Entry 7XFM (electron microscopy, 3.10 A resolution); this record covers chains G and I of the 11 polymer chains in the assembly.

[Chain G]
Protein: Histone H2A type 1
Source organism: Xenopus laevis
UniProtKB: P06897 (H2A1_XENLA); residues 0-129 here correspond to UniProt positions 1-130 (UniProt number = residue number + 1)
Amino-acid sequence (130 residues; row label = number of the first residue in the row; numbering starts at 0):
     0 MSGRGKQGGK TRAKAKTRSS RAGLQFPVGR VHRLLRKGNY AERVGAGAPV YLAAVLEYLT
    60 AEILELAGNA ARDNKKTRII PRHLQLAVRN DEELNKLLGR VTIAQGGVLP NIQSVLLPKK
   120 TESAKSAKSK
Not modelled in the structure: 0-11, 119-129
Construct notes: conflict Arg99 (Gly100 in P06897)

[Chain I]
Molecule: 152-nt DNA strand
Source organism: Xenopus laevis
Sequence (152 nucleotides; row label = number of the first residue in the row; numbers below 1 keep their minus sign (DA-77 is residue -77)):
   -77 ATGCACAGGA TGTATATATC TGACXCGTGC CTGGAGACTA GGGAGTAATC CCCTTGGCGG
   -17 TTAAAACGCG GGGGACAGCG CGTACGTGCG TTTAAGCGGT GCTAGAGCTG TCTACGACCA
    43 ATTGAGCGGC CTCGGCACCG GGATTCTCCA GG
Not modelled in the structure: -77 to -61, 73-74
Modified residues: AAB (2'-deoxy-ribofuranose-5'-monophosphate) at position -53

[Interface between chain G and chain I]
Residue-residue contacts (13; chain G residue first):
  Arg29(G) - DC49(I)  salt bridge to the phosphate
  Arg35(G) - DA39(I)  salt bridge to the phosphate
  Arg42(G) - DG38(I)  hydrogen bond to the sugar
  Arg42(G) - DA39(I)  phosphate contact
  Val43(G) - DG38(I)  sugar contact
  Val43(G) - DA39(I)  hydrogen bond to the phosphate
  Gly44(G) - DG38(I)  phosphate contact
  Ala45(G) - DG38(I)  hydrogen bond to the phosphate
  Lys75(G) - DC58(I)  phosphate contact
  Lys75(G) - DA59(I)  phosphate contact
  Thr76(G) - DG57(I)  sugar contact
  Thr76(G) - DC58(I)  hydrogen bond to the phosphate
  Arg77(G) - DC58(I)  hydrogen bond to the phosphate
Also at the interface, not in a pair above, chain I (8 interface residues in all): DC37, DG48

[Summary]
9 residues of chain G and 8 residues of chain I are in contact, with 5 hydrogen bonds and 2 salt bridges.
Polar contacts include Arg42(G)-DG38(I), Val43(G)-DA39(I) and Ala45(G)-DG38(I).
Here chain G is Histone H2A type 1 and chain I is a 152-nt DNA strand, both from Xenopus laevis. Entry 7XFM
(Structure of nucleosome-AAG complex (A-53I, post-catalytic state)) was determined by electron microscopy
together with 7XFC, 7XFH, 7XFI, 7XFJ, 7XFL and 7XFN from the same study.
